Entry 4WY4 (X-ray diffraction, 1.40 A resolution); this record covers chains A and C of the 4 polymer chains in the assembly.

== Chain A ==
Name: Vesicle-associated membrane protein 8
Organism: Homo sapiens
UniProtKB: Q9BV40 (VAMP8_HUMAN); residue numbers follow UniProt; this construct covers 11-74
Sequence (64 residues; row label = number of the first residue in the row):
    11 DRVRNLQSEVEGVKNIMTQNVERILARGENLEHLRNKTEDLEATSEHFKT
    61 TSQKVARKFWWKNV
Swiss-Prot annotation at these positions:
  - site: Arg33 (Interaction with STX8)
  - modified residue: Ser18 (Phosphoserine), Thr28 (Phosphothreonine), Thr48 (Phosphothreonine), Thr54 (Phosphothreonine), Ser55 (Phosphoserine)
  - lipidation ((Microbial infection) N6-stearoyl lysine): Lys64, Lys68

== Chain C ==
Name: Synaptosomal-associated protein 29
Organism: Homo sapiens
UniProtKB: O95721 (SNP29_HUMAN); residue numbers follow UniProt; this construct covers 39-116
Sequence (78 residues; row label = number of the first residue in the row):
    39 ADRQQYLRQEVLRRAEATAASTSRSLALMYESEKVGVASSEELARQRGVL
    89 ERTEKMVDKMDQDLKISQKHINSIKSVF
Swiss-Prot annotation at these positions:
  - modified residue (Phosphoserine): Ser77, Ser78, Ser114

== Interface between chain A and chain C ==
Residue-residue contacts - 4 pairs, chain A then chain C:
  Arg37(A) with Leu81(C); Gln84(C), hydrogen bond
  Phe58(A) with Ser105(C)
  Phe69(A) with Ile112(C), hydrophobic
Other interface residues (no listed pair), chain A (5 interface residues in all): Ile34, Leu51
Other interface residues (no listed pair), chain C (7 interface residues in all): Leu88, Met98, Leu102
The authors on this interface:
  - specific contacts: Gln84(C)-Arg37(A)

== In short ==
5 residues of chain A face 7 of chain C across their interface; the contacts include 1 hydrogen bond. Its one
hydrogen-bonded contact is Arg37(A)-Gln84(C). The authors report a contact between Gln84(C) and Arg37(A).
Here chain A is Vesicle-associated membrane protein 8 and chain C is Synaptosomal-associated protein 29, both
from Homo sapiens. Entry 4WY4 (Crystal structure of autophagic SNARE complex) was determined by X-ray
diffraction.
